PDB entry 3NEW | X-ray diffraction, 2.51 A resolution | chain A

Chain A:
Protein: Mitogen-activated protein kinase 14
Organism: Homo sapiens
Notes: EC 2.7.11.24
UniProt: Q16539 (MK14_HUMAN); residues 1-360 here = UniProt positions 1-360
Sequence (366 residues; each row starts with the number of its first residue; numbers below 1 keep their minus sign (Gly-5 is residue -5)):
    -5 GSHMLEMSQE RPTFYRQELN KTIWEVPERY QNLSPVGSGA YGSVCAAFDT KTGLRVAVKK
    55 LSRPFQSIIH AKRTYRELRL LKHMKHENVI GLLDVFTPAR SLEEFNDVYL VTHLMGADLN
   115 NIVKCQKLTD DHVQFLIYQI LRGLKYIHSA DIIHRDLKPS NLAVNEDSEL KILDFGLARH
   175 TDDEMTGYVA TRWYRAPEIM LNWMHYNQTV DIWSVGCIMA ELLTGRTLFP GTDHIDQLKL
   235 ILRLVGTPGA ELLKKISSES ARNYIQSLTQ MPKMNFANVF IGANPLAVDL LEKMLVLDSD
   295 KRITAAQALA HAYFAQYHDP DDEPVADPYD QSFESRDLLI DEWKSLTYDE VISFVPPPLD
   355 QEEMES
Unresolved in the structure: -5 to 4, 120-121, 173-184, 353-360
Sequence notes: expression tag (-5 to 0); engineered mutation Ser162 (Cys in Q16539)
Curated features (UniProtKB/Swiss-Prot):
  - motif: Thr180 to Tyr182 (TXY)
  - active site: Asp168 (Proton acceptor)
  - binding site (ATP): Val30 to Val38, Lys53
  - modified residue: Ser2 (N-acetylserine), Thr16 (Phosphothreonine), Lys53 (N6-acetyllysine), Lys152 (N6-acetyllysine), Thr180 (Phosphothreonine), Tyr182 (Phosphotyrosine), Thr263 (Phosphothreonine), Tyr323 (Phosphotyrosine)
  - natural variant: Ala51 (A51V: In a gastric adenocarcinoma sample), Pro322 (P322R: In a lung adenocarcinoma sample)
  - mutagenesis: Ala34 (A34V: Lowered kinase activity), Lys53 (K53R: Loss of kinase activity), Lys54 (K54R: Impairs MAP2K6/MKK6-dependent autophosphorylation), Tyr69 (Y69H: Lowered kinase activity), Asp168 (D168A: Loss of kinase activity), Thr175 (T175A: No effect on either the kinase activity or tyrosine phosphorylation), Asp176 (D176A: Emulation of the active state. Increase in activity; when associated with S-327 or L-327), Asp177 (D177A: Loss of kinase activity), Thr180 (T180E: Loss of kinase activity), Tyr182 (Y182F: Loss of kinase activity), Ala320 (A320T: Lowered kinase activity), Phe327 (F327L: Emulation of the active state. Increase in activity; when associated with A-176; F327S: Emulation of the active state. Increase in activity; when associated with A-176), 1 further mutagenesis entry in UniProt
Small-molecule neighbours: 3NE (4-(trifluoromethyl)-3-[3-(trifluoromethyl)phenyl]-1,7-dihydro-6H-pyrazolo[3,4-b]pyridin-6-one): Pro191, Glu192, Leu195, Asn196, Trp197, Pro242, Leu246, Lys249, Ile250, Ser251, Ser252, Ala255, Ile259, Leu291, Ser293, Arg296

Summary:
Bound to chain A: compound 3NE. UniProt lists active-site residue Asp168, 10 ATP-binding residues and 13
mutagenesis sites.
Chain A is Mitogen-activated protein kinase 14 (Homo sapiens); the structure, p38-alpha complexed with
Compound 10, was determined by X-ray diffraction, deposited together with 3O2M.
